PDB entry 5UCA | X-ray diffraction, 2.12 A resolution | chain A

Chain A:
Name: Heme oxygenase 2
From: Homo sapiens
Notes: EC 1.14.14.18
UniProt: P30519 (HMOX2_HUMAN), isoform P30519-2; residues 30-242 here correspond to UniProt positions 1-213 (UniProt number = residue number - 29)
Chain sequence (226 residues; each row starts with the number of its first residue):
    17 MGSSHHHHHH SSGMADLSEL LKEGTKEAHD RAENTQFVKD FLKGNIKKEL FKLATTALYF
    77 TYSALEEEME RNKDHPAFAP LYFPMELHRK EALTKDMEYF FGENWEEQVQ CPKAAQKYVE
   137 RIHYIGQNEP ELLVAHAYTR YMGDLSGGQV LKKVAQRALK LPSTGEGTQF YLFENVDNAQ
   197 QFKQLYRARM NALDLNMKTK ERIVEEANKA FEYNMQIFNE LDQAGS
Unresolved in the structure: 17-30, 240-242
Differences from the reference sequence: initiating methionine (17); expression tag (18-29)
Reported in the primary citation:
  - mutagenesis - F53A, F57A, R156A, F234A: abolished binding to HIV-1 MA
  - mutagenesis - F53A: abolished binding to TRAM
  - mutagenesis - H45A: unchanged signaling in response to TRAM
  - mutagenesis - H45A: unchanged binding to TRAM

In short:
The paper reports that F53A, F57A and R156A, among others, abolish binding to HIV-1 MA; F53A abolishes binding
to TRAM.
Chain A is Heme oxygenase 2 (Homo sapiens); the structure, Crystal structure of human Heme Oxygenase-2 in
complex with Laurate, was determined by X-ray diffraction, deposited together with 5UC8 and 5UC9.
